Entry 8EV8 (electron microscopy, 3.11 A resolution); this record covers chains C and D of the 4 polymer chains in the assembly.

== Chain C ==
Name: Cyclic nucleotide-gated cation channel alpha-3
From: Homo sapiens
Reference sequence: Q16281 (CNGA3_HUMAN); residues 151-694 here = UniProt positions 151-694
Sequence (552 residues; numbered 143 to 694; the number before each row is that of its first residue):
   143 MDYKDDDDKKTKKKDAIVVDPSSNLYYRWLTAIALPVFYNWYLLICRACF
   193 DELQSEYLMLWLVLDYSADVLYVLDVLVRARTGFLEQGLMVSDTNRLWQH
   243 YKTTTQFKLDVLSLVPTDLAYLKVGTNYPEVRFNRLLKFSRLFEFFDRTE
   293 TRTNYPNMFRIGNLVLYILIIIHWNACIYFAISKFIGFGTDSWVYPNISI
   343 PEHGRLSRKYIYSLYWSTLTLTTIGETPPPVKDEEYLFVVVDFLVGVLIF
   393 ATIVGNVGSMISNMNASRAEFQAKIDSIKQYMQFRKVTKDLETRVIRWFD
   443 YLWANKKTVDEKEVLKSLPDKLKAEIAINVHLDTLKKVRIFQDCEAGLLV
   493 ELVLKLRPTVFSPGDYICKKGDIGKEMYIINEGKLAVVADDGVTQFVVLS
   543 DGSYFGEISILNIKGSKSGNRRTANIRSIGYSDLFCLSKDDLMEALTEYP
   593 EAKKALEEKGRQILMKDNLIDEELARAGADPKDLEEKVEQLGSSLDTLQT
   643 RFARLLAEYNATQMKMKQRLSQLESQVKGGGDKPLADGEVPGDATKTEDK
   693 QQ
Disordered / not traced: 143-157, 612-694
Glycans and other covalent adducts: N-acetylglucosamine (NAG) linked to Asn339
Construct notes: initiating methionine (143); expression tag (144-150)
Small-molecule neighbours: cyclic guanosine monophosphate (PCG): Cys510, Val529, Val539, Leu541, Phe547, Gly548, Glu549, Ser551, Arg563, Arg564, Thr565, Ala566, Ile568
Curated features (UniProtKB/Swiss-Prot):
  - region: Thr365 to Glu368 (Selectivity filter)
  - binding site (3',5'-cyclic GMP): Gly548, Glu549, Ser551, Arg564, Thr565, Asp609
  - site (Central gate): Phe392, Val396
  - glycosylation: Asn339 (N-linked (GalNAc...) asparagine)
  - natural variant: Asp162 (D162V: In ACHM2), Pro163 (P163L: In ACHM2), Trp171 (W171C: In ACHM2), Tyr181 (Y181C: In ACHM2), Asn182 (N182Y: In ACHM2), Leu186 (L186F: In ACHM2), Cys191 (C191Y: In ACHM2), Glu194 (E194K: In ACHM2), Arg223 (R223Q: In ACHM2; R223W: In ACHM2), Thr224 (T224I: Found in patients with cone-rod dystrophy; T224R: In ACHM2), Glu228 (E228K: In ACHM2; uncertain significance), Phe249 (F249S: In ACHM2), 46 further natural variant entries in UniProt

== Chain D ==
Name: Cyclic nucleotide-gated cation channel beta-3
From: Homo sapiens
Reference sequence: Q9NQW8 (CNGB3_HUMAN); numbering as in UniProt (aligned over 79-809)
Sequence (740 residues; each row starts with the number of its first residue):
    70 MDYKDDDDKSGDLTTNPDPQNAAEPTGTVPEQKEMDPGKEGPNSPQNKPP
   120 AAPVINEYADAQLHNLVKRMRQRTALYKKKLVEGDLSSPEASPQTAKPTA
   170 VPPVKESDDKPTEHYYRLLWFKVKKMPLTEYLKRIKLPNSIDSYTDRLYL
   220 LWLLLVTLAYNWNCCFIPLRLVFPYQTADNIHYWLIADIICDIIYLYDML
   270 FIQPRLQFVRGGDIIVDSNELRKHYRTSTKFQLDVASIIPFDICYLFFGF
   320 NPMFRANRMLKYTSFFEFNHHLESIMDKAYIYRVIRTTGYLLFILHINAC
   370 VYYWASNYEGIGTTRWVYDGEGNEYLRCYYWAVRTLITIGGLPEPQTLFE
   420 IVFQLLNFFSGVFVFSSLIGQMRDVIGAATANQNYFRACMDDTIAYMNNY
   470 SIPKLVQKRVRTWYEYTWDSQRMLDESDLLKTLPTTVQLALAIDVNFSII
   520 SKVDLFKGCDTQMIYDMLLRLKSVLYLPGDFVCKKGEIGKEMYIIKHGEV
   570 QVLGGPDGTKVLVTLKAGSVFGEISLLAAGGGNRRTANVVAHGFANLLTL
   620 DKKTLQEILVHYPDSERILMKKARVLLKQKAKTAEATPPRKDLALLFPPK
   670 EETPKLFKTLLGGTGKASLARLLKLKREQAAQKKENSEGGEEEGKENEDK
   720 QKENEDKQKENEDKGKENEDKDKGREPEEKPLDRPECTASPIAVEEEPHS
   770 VRRTVLPRGTSRQSLIISMAPSAEGGEEVLTIEVKEKAKQ
Disordered / not traced: 70-205, 647-809
Construct notes: initiating methionine (70); expression tag (71-78)
Small-molecule neighbours: cyclic guanosine monophosphate (PCG): Cys552, Val571, Leu581, Val582, Phe590, Gly591, Asn602, Arg603, Arg604, Thr605, Ala606, Val608
Curated features (UniProtKB/Swiss-Prot):
  - region: Thr407 to Gly410 (Selectivity filter)
  - binding site (3',5'-cyclic GMP): Gly591, Glu592, Arg604, Thr605
  - site: Phe434 (Central gate), Ile438 (Central gate), Arg442 (Occludes the pore below the central gate)
  - natural variant: Gly107 (G107R: In ACHM3; uncertain significance), Lys148 (K148E: In ACHM3), Ser156 (S156F: In ACHM3), Glu199 (E199K: In ACHM3; uncertain significance), Pro309 (P309L: In ACHM3), Arg403 (R403Q: Found in macular degeneration; uncertain significance), Ser435 (S435F: In ACHM3), Met466 (M466T: In ACHM3; uncertain significance), Tyr469 (Y469D: In STGD1), Asp494 (D494N: In ACHM3; uncertain significance), Asp513 (D513Y: In ACHM3; uncertain significance), Phe525 (F525N: In ACHM3), 4 further natural variant entries in UniProt

== Interface between chain C and chain D ==
Residue-residue contacts (79):
  Leu306(C) - Phe432(D)  hydrophobic
  Val307(C) - Phe432(D)  hydrophobic
  Ile310(C) - Phe428(D)  hydrophobic
  Ile310(C) - Phe432(D)  hydrophobic
  Ile314(C) - Phe428(D)  hydrophobic
  Arg347(C) - Leu417(D)
  Arg350(C) - Gln415(D)  hydrogen bond (side chain-backbone)
  Arg350(C) - Thr416(D)
  Arg350(C) - Leu417(D)
  Arg350(C) - Ile420(D)
  Ile353(C) - Leu417(D)  hydrophobic
  Ile353(C) - Ile420(D)  hydrophobic
  Ile353(C) - Val421(D)  hydrophobic
  Leu356(C) - Leu424(D)  hydrophobic
  Tyr357(C) - Pro414(D)
  Tyr357(C) - Ile420(D)  hydrophobic
  Tyr357(C) - Gln423(D)
  Thr360(C) - Leu424(D)
  Leu361(C) - Phe427(D)  hydrophobic
  Thr364(C) - Val431(D)
  Ile366(C) - Thr407(D)
  Ile366(C) - Phe427(D)  hydrophobic
  Glu368(C) - Ile408(D)
  Glu368(C) - Gly409(D)
  Glu368(C) - Gly410(D)  hydrogen bond (side chain-backbone)
  Phe392(C) - Val431(D)  hydrophobic
  Phe392(C) - Phe434(D)  hydrophobic
  Ile395(C) - Ser435(D)
  Val396(C) - Ser435(D)
  Val396(C) - Ile438(D)  hydrophobic
  Val396(C) - Arg442(D)  hydrogen bond (backbone-side chain)
  Val399(C) - Ser436(D)
  Gly400(C) - Gly439(D)
  Ile403(C) - Ser436(D)
  Ile403(C) - Gly439(D)
  Ile403(C) - Gln440(D)
  Asn407(C) - Asp443(D)  hydrogen bond
  Ser419(C) - Met492(D)
  Ser419(C) - Leu498(D)
  Ile420(C) - Leu502(D)  hydrophobic
  Gln422(C) - Asn451(D)
  Gln422(C) - Arg491(D)
  Tyr423(C) - Glu495(D)
  Tyr423(C) - Leu498(D)  hydrophobic
  Tyr423(C) - Leu499(D)
  Met424(C) - Leu510(D)  hydrophobic
  Phe426(C) - Ser489(D)
  Phe426(C) - Gln490(D)
  Arg427(C) - Glu495(D)  salt bridge
  Arg427(C) - Val514(D)
  Arg427(C) - Ser542(D)
  Arg427(C) - Asn615(D)  hydrogen bond
  Val429(C) - Leu510(D)  hydrophobic
  Val429(C) - Asp513(D)
  Val429(C) - Val514(D)  hydrophobic
  Thr430(C) - Asp513(D)  hydrogen bond
  Leu433(C) - Ala509(D)
  Leu433(C) - Leu510(D)  hydrophobic
  Leu433(C) - Asp513(D)
  Val437(C) - Val506(D)  hydrophobic
  Ile438(C) - Tyr213(D)
  Arg439(C) - Asp211(D)  salt bridge
  Arg439(C) - Tyr213(D)
  Arg439(C) - Thr214(D)
  Trp440(C) - Thr505(D)
  Phe441(C) - Leu502(D)  hydrophobic
  Asp442(C) - Tyr213(D)  hydrogen bond
  Tyr443(C) - Val278(D)  hydrophobic
  Val502(C) - Thr505(D)  hydrogen bond (backbone-side chain)
  Phe503(C) - Thr505(D)
  Asp507(C) - Thr505(D)
  Asp514(C) - Gln531(D)
  Ile515(C) - Gln531(D)  hydrogen bond (backbone-side chain)
  Lys517(C) - Gln531(D)
  Lys517(C) - Tyr631(D)  hydrogen bond
  Glu524(C) - Gly280(D)
  Gly572(C) - Gly281(D)
  Gly572(C) - Asp282(D)
  Tyr573(C) - Gly281(D)  hydrogen bond (backbone-backbone)
Also at the interface, not in a pair above, chain C (59 interface residues in all): Leu311, Ser349, Tyr354, Gly397, Ser404, Lys428, Arg499, Pro505, Gly525, Lys526, Arg563, Asp582
Also at the interface, not in a pair above, chain D (59 interface residues in all): Ile283, Arg352, Glu413, Pro503, Thr504, Asp529, Lys565, His630, Asp633

== In short ==
Chain C and chain D each contribute 59 residues to their interface; the contacts include 11 hydrogen bonds and
2 salt bridges. Polar pairs include Arg427(C)-Glu495(D), Arg439(C)-Asp211(D) and Arg350(C)-Gln415(D). Chain C
binds cyclic guanosine monophosphate. Bound to chain D: cyclic guanosine monophosphate.
Here chain C is Cyclic nucleotide-gated cation channel alpha-3 and chain D is Cyclic nucleotide-gated cation
channel beta-3, both from Homo sapiens. Entry 8EV8 (Cryo-EM structure of cGMP bound truncated human
CNGA3/CNGB3 channel in lipid nanodisc, closed state) was determined by electron microscopy, deposited together
with 8ETP, 8EU3, 8EUC, 8EV9, 8EVA, 8EVB and 8EVC.
